Entry 9C0R (electron microscopy, 2.80 A resolution); this record covers chains B and D of the 4 polymer chains in the assembly.

Chain B:
Name: Acetyl-CoA decarbonylase/synthase complex subunit alpha 2
Source organism: Methanosarcina thermophila
Notes: EC 1.2.7.4
Reference sequence: Q9C4Z4 (ACDA2_METTE); residues 1-803 here = UniProt positions 1-803
Sequence (803 residues; numbered 1 to 803; the number before each row is that of its first residue):
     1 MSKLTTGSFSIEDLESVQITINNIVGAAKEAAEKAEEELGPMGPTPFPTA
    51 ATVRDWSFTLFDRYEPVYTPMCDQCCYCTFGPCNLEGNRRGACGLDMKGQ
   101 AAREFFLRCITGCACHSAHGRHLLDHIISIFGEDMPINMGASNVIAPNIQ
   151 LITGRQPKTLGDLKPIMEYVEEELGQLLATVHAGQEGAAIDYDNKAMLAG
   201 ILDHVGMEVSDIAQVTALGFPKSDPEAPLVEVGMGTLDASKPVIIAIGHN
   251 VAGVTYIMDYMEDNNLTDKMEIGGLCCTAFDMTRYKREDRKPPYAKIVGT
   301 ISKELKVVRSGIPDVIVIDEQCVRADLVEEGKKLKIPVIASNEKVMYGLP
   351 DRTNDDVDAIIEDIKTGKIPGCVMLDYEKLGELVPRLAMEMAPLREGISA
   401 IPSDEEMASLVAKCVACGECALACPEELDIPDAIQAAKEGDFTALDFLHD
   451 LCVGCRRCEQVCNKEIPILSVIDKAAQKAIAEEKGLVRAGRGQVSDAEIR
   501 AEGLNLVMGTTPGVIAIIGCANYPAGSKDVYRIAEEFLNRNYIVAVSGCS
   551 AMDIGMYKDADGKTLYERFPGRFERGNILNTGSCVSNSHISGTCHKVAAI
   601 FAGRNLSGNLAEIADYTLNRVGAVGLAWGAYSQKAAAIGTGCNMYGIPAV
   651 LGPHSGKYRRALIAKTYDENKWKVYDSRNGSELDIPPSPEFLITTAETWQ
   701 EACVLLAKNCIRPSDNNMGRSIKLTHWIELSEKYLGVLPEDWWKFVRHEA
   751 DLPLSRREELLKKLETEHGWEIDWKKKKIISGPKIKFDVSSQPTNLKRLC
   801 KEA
Not modelled in the structure: 1-39, 802-803
Bound ions: 4Fe-4S cluster Fe site 1: Cys72, Cys76 (shared with 2 residues of chain A); 4Fe-4S cluster Fe site 2: Cys75, Cys78, Cys83, Cys93; Fe(3)-Ni(1)-S(4) cluster Fe: His249, Cys277, Cys322, Cys520, Cys549, Cys584; 4Fe-4S cluster Fe site 3: Cys414, Cys417, Cys420, Cys462; 4Fe-4S cluster Fe site 4: Cys424, Cys452, Cys455, Cys458
Residues lining bound ligands:
  - Fe(3)-Ni(1)-S(4) cluster (RQM): His249, Cys276, Cys277, Ile301, Cys322, Gly519, Cys520, Cys549, Cys584, Tyr631, Ser632, Lys634
  - 4Fe-4S cluster (SF4), molecule 1: Cys72, Gln74, Cys76, Glu104
  - 4Fe-4S cluster (SF4), molecule 2: Cys75, Cys76, Tyr77, Cys78, Phe80, Gly81, Cys83, Gly91, Ala92, Cys93, Arg103, Ala183
  - 4Fe-4S cluster (SF4), molecule 3: Cys414, Val415, Ala416, Cys417, Gly418, Glu419, Cys420, Pro431, Ile434, Val461, Cys462, Asn463, Lys464, Ile466, Ile468
  - 4Fe-4S cluster (SF4), molecule 4: Ala423, Cys424, Pro425, Glu426, Leu428, Ile430, Cys452, Val453, Gly454, Cys455, Arg456, Arg457, Cys458, Leu469, Ile472

Chain D:
Name: Acetyl-CoA decarbonylase/synthase complex subunit epsilon 2
Source organism: Methanosarcina thermophila
Reference sequence: Q9C4Z3 (ACDE2_METTE); residue numbers follow UniProt; this construct covers 1-170
Sequence (170 residues; numbered 1 to 170; the number before each row is that of its first residue):
     1 MVDTTKNTKLFTSYGVKTSKAITTEVAAKLISKAKRPLFVVGTGVLDPEL
    51 LDRAVKIAKAKNIPIAATGSSMPGFVDKDVNAKYINLHQLGFYLTDPDWP
   101 GLDGNGNYDTIILLGHKKYYINQVLSAVKNFSDVKSISIDRNYIQNATMS
   151 FGNLSKADHIAALDEVIDLL
Not modelled in the structure: 1-2

How chain B and chain D interact:
Pairs across the interface (78; chain B residue first):
  Glu65(B) - Phe92(D)
  Val67(B) - Phe92(D)  hydrophobic
  Tyr68(B) - Ala127(D)
  Tyr68(B) - Phe131(D)
  Thr69(B) - His88(D)
  Thr69(B) - Gln123(D)  hydrogen bond (backbone-side chain)
  Thr69(B) - Ala127(D)
  Pro70(B) - Tyr14(D)
  Pro70(B) - Gln123(D)
  Pro70(B) - Ser126(D)  hydrogen bond (backbone-side chain)
  Pro70(B) - Phe131(D)
  Met71(B) - Tyr14(D)
  Met71(B) - Gln123(D)
  Cys72(B) - Tyr14(D)
  Asp73(B) - Tyr14(D)  hydrogen bond (backbone-backbone)
  Asp73(B) - Lys129(D)  salt bridge
  Asp73(B) - Asn130(D)
  Glu86(B) - Lys17(D)  salt bridge
  Glu86(B) - Lys129(D)
  Glu86(B) - Asn130(D)
  Gly87(B) - Asn130(D)  hydrogen bond (backbone-side chain)
  Asn88(B) - Asn130(D)
  Asn88(B) - Phe131(D)
  Met97(B) - Asn130(D)
  Lys98(B) - Phe131(D)
  Glu419(B) - Lys9(D)
  Leu422(B) - Lys9(D)
  Leu422(B) - Phe11(D)
  Ala423(B) - Phe11(D)  hydrophobic
  Glu426(B) - Lys117(D)
  Glu427(B) - Lys117(D)
  Glu427(B) - Lys118(D)
  Glu427(B) - Tyr119(D)
  Arg457(B) - Phe11(D)
  Pro524(B) - Lys117(D)
  Pro524(B) - Tyr119(D)
  Pro653(B) - Lys117(D)
  Pro653(B) - Tyr119(D)
  Pro653(B) - Tyr120(D)
  His654(B) - Tyr119(D)  hydrogen bond
  Gly656(B) - Gln123(D)  hydrogen bond (backbone-side chain)
  Lys657(B) - Tyr119(D)
  Lys657(B) - Gln123(D)
  Ala661(B) - His88(D)
  Ile663(B) - His88(D)
  Ile663(B) - Phe92(D)
  Ala664(B) - Tyr93(D)  hydrogen bond (backbone-side chain)
  Lys665(B) - Phe92(D)
  Lys665(B) - Tyr93(D)
  Lys665(B) - Asp96(D)  salt bridge
  Thr666(B) - Tyr93(D)  hydrogen bond (backbone-side chain)
  Tyr667(B) - Tyr93(D)  hydrophobic
  Tyr667(B) - Asp96(D)  hydrogen bond
  Tyr667(B) - Trp99(D)
  Tyr667(B) - Pro100(D)
  Glu690(B) - Gln89(D)
  Thr694(B) - Asn86(D)  hydrogen bond
  Thr695(B) - Asn86(D)  hydrogen bond (backbone-side chain)
  Thr695(B) - His88(D)  hydrogen bond
  Thr695(B) - Tyr120(D)  hydrogen bond (backbone-side chain)
  Ala696(B) - Tyr120(D)
  Glu697(B) - Thr43(D)  hydrogen bond
  Glu697(B) - Gly69(D)
  Glu697(B) - Lys117(D)
  Glu697(B) - Tyr120(D)
  Thr698(B) - Thr43(D)
  Thr698(B) - Ser70(D)  hydrogen bond
  Gln700(B) - Ser70(D)
  Glu701(B) - Gly69(D)
  Glu701(B) - Tyr84(D)  hydrogen bond
  Glu701(B) - Asn86(D)  hydrogen bond
  Tyr734(B) - Pro73(D)
  Leu735(B) - Gly69(D)
  Leu735(B) - Ser70(D)
  Leu735(B) - Met72(D)
  Leu735(B) - Pro73(D)
  Gly736(B) - Val76(D)
  Val737(B) - Val76(D)  hydrophobic
Also at the interface, not in a pair above, chain B (46 interface residues in all): Gln74, Pro425, Val461, Leu705
Also at the interface, not in a pair above, chain D (36 interface residues in all): Leu10, Gly15, Val16, Gly42, Thr68, Asp98, Asn153

Summary:
Chain B and chain D form an interface of 46 and 36 residues respectively, with 17 hydrogen bonds and 3 salt
bridges. Among the polar pairs are Asp73(B)-Lys129(D), Glu86(B)-Lys17(D) and Lys665(B)-Asp96(D). Chain B binds
4 copies of 4Fe-4S cluster and Fe(3)-Ni(1)-S(4) cluster.
Here chain B is Acetyl-CoA decarbonylase/synthase complex subunit alpha 2 and chain D is Acetyl-CoA
decarbonylase/synthase complex subunit epsilon 2, both from Methanosarcina thermophila. Entry 9C0R (Carbon
monoxide dehydrogenase (CODH) from Methanosarcina thermophila, specimen prepared on chameleon plunger) was
determined by electron microscopy, deposited together with 9C0Q, 9C0S and 9C0T.
